PDB entry 6WEB | X-ray diffraction, 2.10 A resolution | chain A

# Chain A
Name: Lysozyme
Source organism: Gallus gallus
Notes: EC 3.2.1.17
Reference sequence: B8YK79 (B8YK79_CHICK); residues 1-129 here correspond to UniProt positions 19-147 (UniProt number = residue number + 18)
Amino-acid sequence (129 residues; each row starts with the number of its first residue):
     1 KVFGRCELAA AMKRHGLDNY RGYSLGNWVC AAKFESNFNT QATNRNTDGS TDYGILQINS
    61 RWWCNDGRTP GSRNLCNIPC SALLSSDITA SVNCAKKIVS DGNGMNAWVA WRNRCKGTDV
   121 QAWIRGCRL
Cystine bridges: Cys6-Cys127, Cys30-Cys115, Cys64-Cys80, Cys76-Cys94

# In short
Chain A is Lysozyme (Gallus gallus); the structure, Multi-Hit SFX using MHz XFEL sources, was determined by
X-ray diffraction (same publication as 7TUM and 6WEC).
